Entry 3JC9 (electron microscopy); this record covers chains Qa and Pa of the 79 polymer chains in the assembly.

== Chain Qa ==
Protein: PilQ
From: Myxococcus xanthus DK 1622
UniProtKB: Q9ZFG1 (Q9ZFG1_MYXXD); residues 1-901 here = UniProt positions 1-901
Sequence (901 residues; row label = number of the first residue in the row):
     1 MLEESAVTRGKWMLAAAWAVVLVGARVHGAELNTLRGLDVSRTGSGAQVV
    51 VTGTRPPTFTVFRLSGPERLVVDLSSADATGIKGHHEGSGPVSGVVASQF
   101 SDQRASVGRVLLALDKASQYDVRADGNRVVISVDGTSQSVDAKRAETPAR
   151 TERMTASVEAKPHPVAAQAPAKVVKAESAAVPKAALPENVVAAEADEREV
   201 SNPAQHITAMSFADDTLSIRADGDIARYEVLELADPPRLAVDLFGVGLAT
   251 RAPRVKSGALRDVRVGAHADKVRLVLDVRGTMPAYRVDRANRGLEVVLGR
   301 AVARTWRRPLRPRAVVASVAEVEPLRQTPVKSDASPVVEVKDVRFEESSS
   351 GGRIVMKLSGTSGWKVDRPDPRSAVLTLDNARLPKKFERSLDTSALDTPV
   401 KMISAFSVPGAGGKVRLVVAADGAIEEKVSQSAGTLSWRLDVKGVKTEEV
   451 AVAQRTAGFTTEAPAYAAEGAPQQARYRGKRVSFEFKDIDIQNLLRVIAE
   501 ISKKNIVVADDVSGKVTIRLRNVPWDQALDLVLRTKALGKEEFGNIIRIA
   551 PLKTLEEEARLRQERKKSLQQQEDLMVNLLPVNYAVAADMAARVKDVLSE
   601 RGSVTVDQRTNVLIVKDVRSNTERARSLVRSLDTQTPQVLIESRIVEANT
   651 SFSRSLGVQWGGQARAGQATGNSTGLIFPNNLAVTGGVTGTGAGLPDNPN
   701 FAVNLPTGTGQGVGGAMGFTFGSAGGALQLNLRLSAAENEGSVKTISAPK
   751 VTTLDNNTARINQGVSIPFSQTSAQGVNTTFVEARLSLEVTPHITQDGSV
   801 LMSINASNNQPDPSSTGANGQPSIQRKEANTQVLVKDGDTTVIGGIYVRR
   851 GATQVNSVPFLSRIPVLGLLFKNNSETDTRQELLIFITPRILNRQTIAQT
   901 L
Not modelled in the structure: 1-32, 141-213, 283-340, 441-476, 552-573, 640-901

== Chain Pa ==
Protein: PilP
From: Myxococcus xanthus DK 1622
UniProtKB: Q306N3 (Q306N3_MYXXD); numbering as in UniProt (aligned over 1-172)
Sequence (172 residues; each row starts with the number of its first residue):
     1 MLAACEEPPAPAPPPAKPKAAAAVPVKAAPTETGAQAAPSYSYVYNPVGK
    51 RDPFRSPIDELGPVNANPVAACNEPLCSFDLDQLKLVAVVTGDASPVAMV
   101 EDPAGRGHIVRRNTRMGRQGGKVTQILRDSVTVTEVFSGNGEIIKNPVTL
   151 QLKPDAKQDPAYNMMTGRNYGE
Not modelled in the structure: 1-4, 160-172

== Interface between chain Qa and chain Pa ==
Pairs across the interface (12):
  Val-482(Qa) / Thr-91(Pa)
  Ser-483(Qa) / Val-89(Pa)
  Glu-485(Qa) / Ala-88(Pa)
  Glu-485(Qa) / Val-89(Pa)
  Lys-487(Qa) / Val-87(Pa)
  Glu-500(Qa) / Ala-94(Pa)
  Glu-500(Qa) / Ser-95(Pa)
  Ile-501(Qa) / Gly-92(Pa)
  Ile-501(Qa) / Asp-93(Pa)
  Ile-501(Qa) / Ala-94(Pa)
  Ile-501(Qa) / Ser-95(Pa)
  Ser-502(Qa) / Ala-94(Pa)
Other interface residues (no listed pair), chain Qa (10 interface residues in all): Phe-484, Phe-486, Lys-503

== Overview ==
Chain Qa and chain Pa form an interface of 10 and 8 residues respectively.
Here chain Qa is PilQ and chain Pa is PilP, both from Myxococcus xanthus DK 1622. Entry 3JC9 (Architectural
model of the type IVa pilus machine in a non-piliated state) was determined by electron microscopy, deposited
together with 3JC8.
